9IZC - chains B and C of the 5 polymer chains in the assembly; structure by electron microscopy, 2.68 A resolution.

# Chain B
Name: Guanine nucleotide-binding protein G(I)/G(S)/G(T) subunit beta-1
Source organism: Homo sapiens
UniProt: P62873 (GBB1_HUMAN); residue numbers follow UniProt; this construct covers 4-340
Chain sequence (337 residues; numbered 4 to 340; the number before each row is that of its first residue):
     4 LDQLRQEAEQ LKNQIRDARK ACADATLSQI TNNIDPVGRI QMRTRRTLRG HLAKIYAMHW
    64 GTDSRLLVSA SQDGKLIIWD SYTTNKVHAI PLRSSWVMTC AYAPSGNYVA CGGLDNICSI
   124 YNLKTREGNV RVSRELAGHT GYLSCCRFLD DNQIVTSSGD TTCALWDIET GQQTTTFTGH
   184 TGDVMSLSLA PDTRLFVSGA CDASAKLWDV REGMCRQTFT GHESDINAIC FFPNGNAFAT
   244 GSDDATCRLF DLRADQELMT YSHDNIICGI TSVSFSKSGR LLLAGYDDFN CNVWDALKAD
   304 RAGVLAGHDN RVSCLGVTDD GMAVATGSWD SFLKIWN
Swiss-Prot annotation at these positions:
  - modified residue: His266 (Phosphohistidine)
  - natural variant: Leu30 (L30F: In MRD42; uncertain significance), Arg52 (R52G: In MRD42), Gly64 (G64V: In MRD42), Asp76 (D76E: In MRD42; D76G: In MRD42), Gly77 (G77S: In MRD42), Lys78 (K78R: In MRD42), Ile80 (I80N: In MRD42; I80T: In MRD42), His91 (H91R: In MRD42; uncertain significance), Ala92 (A92T: In MRD42), Pro94 (P94S: In MRD42), Leu95 (L95P: In MRD42), Arg96 (R96L: In MRD42), 5 further natural variant entries in UniProt

# Chain C
Name: Guanine nucleotide-binding protein G(i) subunit alpha-1
Source organism: Homo sapiens
UniProt: P63096 (GNAI1_HUMAN); residue numbers follow UniProt; this construct covers 4-354
Chain sequence (351 residues; each row starts with the number of its first residue):
     4 TLSAEDKAAV ERSKMIDRNL REDGEKAARE VKLLLLGAGE SGKSTIVKQM KIIHEAGYSE
    64 EECKQYKAVV YSNTIQSIIA IIRAMGRLKI DFGDSARADD ARQLFVLAGA AEEGFMTAEL
   124 AGVIKRLWKD SGVQACFNRS REYQLNDSAA YYLNDLDRIA QPNYIPTQQD VLRTRVKTTG
   184 IVETHFTFKD LHFKMFDVGA QRSERKKWIH CFEGVTAIIF CVALSDYDLV LAEDEEMNRM
   244 HESMKLFDSI CNNKWFTDTS IILFLNKKDL FEEKIKKSPL TICYPEYAGS NTYEEAAAYI
   304 QCQFEDLNKR KDTKEIYTHF TCSTDTKNVQ FVFDAVTDVI IKNNLKDCGL F
Not modelled in the structure: 54-181, 234-240
Construct notes: engineered mutation Ala203 (Gly in P63096), Ser326 (Ala in P63096)
Swiss-Prot annotation at these positions:
  - region: Lys35 to Thr48 (G1 motif), Asp173 to Thr181 (G2 motif), Phe196 to Gly202, Gln204, Arg205 (G3 motif), Ile265 to Asp272 (G4 motif), Thr324, Cys325, Thr327 to Thr329 (G5 motif)
  - binding site (GTP): Glu43 to Thr48, Ser151, Leu175 to Thr181, Asp200 to Gly202, Gln204, Asn269 to Asp272
  - binding site (Mg(2+)): Ser47, Thr181
  - modified residue: Arg178 (ADP-ribosylarginine), Gln204 (Deamidated glutamine), Cys351 (ADP-ribosylcysteine)
  - natural variant: Gly40 (G40C: In NEDHISB; G40R: In NEDHISB), Gly45 (G45D: In NEDHISB), Thr48 (T48I: In NEDHISB; T48K: In NEDHISB), Gln52 (Q52P: In NEDHISB), Ser75 (deletion: In NEDHISB; uncertain significance), Gln172 (deletion: In NEDHISB), Asp173 (D173V: In NEDHISB), Glu186 to Phe189 (deletion: In NEDHISB; uncertain significance), Cys224 (C224Y: In NEDHISB), Lys270 (K270N: In NEDHISB; K270R: In NEDHISB), Asp272 (D272G: In NEDHISB), Val332 (V332E: In NEDHISB; uncertain significance)
  - mutagenesis: Gly42 (G42R: Abolishes switch to an activated conformation and dissociation from beta and gamma subunits upon GTP binding. Abolishes interaction with RGS family members), Glu116 (E116L: Enhances interaction (inactive GDP-bound) with RGS14), Gln147 (Q147L: Enhances interaction (inactive GDP-bound) with RGS14), Glu245 (E245L: Enhances interaction (inactive GDP-bound) with RGS14)

# How chain B and chain C interact
Pairs across the interface (49):
  Gly53(B) - Leu23(C)
  Leu55(B) - Leu23(C)
  Leu55(B) - Gly27(C)
  Lys57(B) - His213(C)  hydrogen bond (side chain-backbone)
  Lys57(B) - Glu216(C)  salt bridge
  Tyr59(B) - His213(C)  hydrogen bond
  Tyr59(B) - Cys214(C)
  Gln75(B) - Cys214(C)
  Lys78(B) - Leu23(C)
  Ile80(B) - Leu23(C)  hydrophobic
  Asn88(B) - Ala12(C)
  Asn88(B) - Val13(C)
  Asn88(B) - Ser16(C)
  Lys89(B) - Ser16(C)  hydrogen bond (backbone-side chain)
  Lys89(B) - Ile19(C)
  Lys89(B) - Asp20(C)  salt bridge
  Lys89(B) - Leu23(C)
  Val90(B) - Arg15(C)  hydrogen bond (backbone-side chain)
  Val90(B) - Ile19(C)
  His91(B) - Arg15(C)
  Ala92(B) - Ile19(C)  hydrophobic
  Trp99(B) - Ile184(C)
  Trp99(B) - Glu186(C)
  Trp99(B) - Phe199(C)  hydrophobic
  Trp99(B) - Cys214(C)
  Trp99(B) - Phe215(C)  hydrophobic
  Leu117(B) - Gly183(C)
  Leu117(B) - Ile184(C)  hydrogen bond (backbone-backbone)
  Leu117(B) - Gln204(C)  hydrogen bond (backbone-side chain)
  Leu117(B) - Trp211(C)  hydrophobic
  Leu117(B) - Phe215(C)  hydrophobic
  Asn119(B) - Thr182(C)  hydrogen bond (side chain-backbone)
  Asn119(B) - Gly183(C)
  Asn119(B) - Gln204(C)  hydrogen bond
  Tyr145(B) - Gln204(C)
  Tyr145(B) - Ser206(C)
  Tyr145(B) - Lys210(C)
  Tyr145(B) - Trp211(C)
  Gly162(B) - Ser206(C)
  Asp186(B) - Glu207(C)  hydrogen bond (side chain-backbone)
  Met188(B) - Lys210(C)
  Cys204(B) - Lys210(C)
  Asp228(B) - Lys209(C)  salt bridge
  Asp228(B) - Lys210(C)  salt bridge
  Asn230(B) - Lys210(C)  hydrogen bond
  Asp246(B) - Lys210(C)  salt bridge
  Arg314(B) - Trp258(C)
  Trp332(B) - His213(C)
  Trp332(B) - Trp258(C)  hydrophobic
Other interface residues (no listed pair), chain B (30 interface residues in all): Ser98, Met101, Asp118, His142, Gly144
Other interface residues (no listed pair), chain C (25 interface residues in all): Asp26

# Overview
30 residues of chain B face 25 of chain C across their interface, with 10 hydrogen bonds and 5 salt bridges.
Polar pairs include Lys57(B)-Glu216(C), Lys89(B)-Asp20(C) and Asp228(B)-Lys209(C). UniProt lists 22
GTP-binding residues, Mg2+-binding residues Ser47(C) and Thr181(C) and 4 mutagenesis sites on chain C.
Chain B is Guanine nucleotide-binding protein G(I)/G(S)/G(T) subunit beta-1 and chain C is Guanine
nucleotide-binding protein G(i) subunit alpha-1, both from Homo sapiens; the structure, Cryo-EM structure of
human HCAR2-Gi complex with MK1903, was determined by electron microscopy together with 9IZA, 9IZD and 9J8Z
from the same study.
